PDB entry 6VQ9 | electron microscopy, 3.60 A resolution | chains I and M of the 16 polymer chains in the assembly

[Chain I]
Protein: V-type proton ATPase subunit E 1
From: Rattus norvegicus
UniProt: Q6PCU2 (VATE1_RAT); residues 1-226 here = UniProt positions 1-226
Chain sequence (226 residues; each row starts with the number of its first residue):
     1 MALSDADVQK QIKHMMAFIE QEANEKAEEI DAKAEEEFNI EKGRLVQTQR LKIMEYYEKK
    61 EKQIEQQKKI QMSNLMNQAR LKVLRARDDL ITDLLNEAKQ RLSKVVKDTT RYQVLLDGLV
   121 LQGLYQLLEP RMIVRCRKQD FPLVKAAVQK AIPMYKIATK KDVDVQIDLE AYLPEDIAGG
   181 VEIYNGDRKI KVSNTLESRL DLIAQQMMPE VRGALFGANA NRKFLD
Disordered / not traced: 1-65
Swiss-Prot annotation at these positions:
  - modified residue: Ala2 (N-acetylalanine), Tyr56 (Phosphotyrosine)

[Chain M]
Protein: V-type proton ATPase subunit G
From: Rattus norvegicus
UniProt: Q8R2H0 (Q8R2H0_RAT); numbering as in UniProt (aligned over 1-118)
Chain sequence (118 residues; each row starts with the number of its first residue):
     1 MASQSQGIQQ LLQAEKRAAE KVADARKRKA RRLKQAKEEA QMEVEQYRRE REQEFQSKQQ
    61 AAMGSQGNLS AEVEQATRRQ VQGMQSSQQR NRERVLTQLL GMVCDVRPQV HPNYRITV
Disordered / not traced: 1-69, 117-118

[Interface between chain I and chain M]
Contacting residue pairs (57):
  Met72(I) - Val73(M)  hydrophobic
  Leu75(I) - Ser70(M)
  Leu75(I) - Val73(M)
  Met76(I) - Val73(M)  hydrophobic
  Ala79(I) - Val73(M)  hydrophobic
  Ala79(I) - Thr77(M)
  Lys82(I) - Glu74(M)  salt bridge
  Lys82(I) - Thr77(M)
  Val83(I) - Thr77(M)
  Val83(I) - Gln80(M)
  Val83(I) - Met84(M)
  Ala86(I) - Val81(M)  hydrophobic
  Arg87(I) - Met84(M)
  Leu90(I) - Met84(M)  hydrophobic
  Leu90(I) - Gln85(M)
  Leu90(I) - Gln88(M)  hydrogen bond (backbone-side chain)
  Leu94(I) - Val95(M)  hydrophobic
  Leu94(I) - Leu96(M)  hydrophobic
  Glu97(I) - Leu96(M)
  Ala98(I) - Leu96(M)  hydrophobic
  Ala98(I) - Leu100(M)
  Arg101(I) - Glu93(M)  salt bridge
  Arg101(I) - Leu96(M)
  Arg101(I) - Leu100(M)
  Leu102(I) - Leu100(M)  hydrophobic
  Leu102(I) - Val103(M)  hydrophobic
  Leu115(I) - Cys104(M)
  Leu115(I) - Val106(M)  hydrophobic
  Gly118(I) - Val106(M)
  Leu119(I) - Val106(M)
  Gln122(I) - Val106(M)
  Gln122(I) - Arg107(M)
  Tyr125(I) - Gln109(M)
  Tyr125(I) - Val110(M)  hydrophobic
  Leu128(I) - Tyr114(M)  hydrophobic
  Thr159(I) - Val110(M)
  Thr159(I) - Tyr114(M)  hydrogen bond (backbone-side chain)
  Thr159(I) - Ile116(M)
  Arg199(I) - Val103(M)  hydrogen bond (side chain-backbone)
  Arg199(I) - Asp105(M)  hydrogen bond (side chain-backbone)
  Arg199(I) - Val106(M)  hydrogen bond (side chain-backbone)
  Leu200(I) - Val103(M)  hydrophobic
  Ile203(I) - Met102(M)
  Ile203(I) - Val103(M)  hydrophobic
  Met207(I) - Gln98(M)
  Met207(I) - Leu99(M)  hydrophobic
  Met207(I) - Met102(M)  hydrophobic
  Glu210(I) - Gln98(M)  hydrogen bond
  Val211(I) - Val95(M)  hydrophobic
  Ala214(I) - Asn91(M)  hydrogen bond (backbone-side chain)
  Ala214(I) - Arg94(M)  hydrogen bond (backbone-side chain)
  Ala214(I) - Val95(M)  hydrophobic
  Leu215(I) - Ser87(M)  hydrogen bond (backbone-side chain)
  Leu215(I) - Gln88(M)
  Leu215(I) - Asn91(M)
  Leu215(I) - Val95(M)  hydrophobic
  Phe216(I) - Ser87(M)
Also at the interface, not in a pair above, chain I (38 interface residues in all): Ile91, Arg111, Leu121, Gln126, Ala158, Lys160, Lys161, Ala204
Also at the interface, not in a pair above, chain M (30 interface residues in all): Arg92, Pro108

[In short]
38 residues of chain I face 30 of chain M across their interface; the contacts include 9 hydrogen bonds and 2
salt bridges. Polar pairs include Lys82(I)-Glu74(M), Arg101(I)-Glu93(M) and Leu90(I)-Gln88(M).
Here chain I is V-type proton ATPase subunit E 1 and chain M is V-type proton ATPase subunit G, both from
Rattus norvegicus. Entry 6VQ9 (Mammalian V-ATPase from rat brain soluble V1 region rotational state 1 with
SidK and ADP (from ...) was determined by electron microscopy, deposited together with 6VQA, 6VQB, 6VQI, 6VQJ
and 6VQK.
